8J3X - chain A; structure by X-ray diffraction, 2.40 A resolution.

# Chain A
Protein: Putative polysaccharide-binding protein
Source organism: Saccharophagus degradans (strain 2-40 / ATCC 43961 / DSM 17024)
UniProt: Q21KS2 (Q21KS2_SACD2); residue numbers follow UniProt; this construct covers 84-473
Chain sequence (392 residues; numbered 82 to 473; the number before each row is that of its first residue):
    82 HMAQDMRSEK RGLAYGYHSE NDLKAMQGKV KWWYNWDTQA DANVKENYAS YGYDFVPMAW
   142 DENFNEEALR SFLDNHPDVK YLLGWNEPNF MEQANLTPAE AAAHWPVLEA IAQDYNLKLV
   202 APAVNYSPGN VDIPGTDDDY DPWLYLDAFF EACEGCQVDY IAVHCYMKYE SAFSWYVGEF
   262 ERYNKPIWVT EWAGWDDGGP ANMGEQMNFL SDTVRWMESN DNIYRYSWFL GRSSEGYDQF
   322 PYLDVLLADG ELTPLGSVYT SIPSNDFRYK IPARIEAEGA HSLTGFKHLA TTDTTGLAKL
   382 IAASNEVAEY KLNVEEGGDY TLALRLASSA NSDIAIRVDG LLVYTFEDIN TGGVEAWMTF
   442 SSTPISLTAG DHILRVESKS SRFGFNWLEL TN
Unresolved in the structure: 82-84
Differences from the reference sequence: expression tag (82-83)
Modified residues: Mse83 (selenomethionine); Mse87, Mse107, Mse139, Mse172, Mse248, Mse284, Mse288, Mse298, Mse439 (selenomethionine; parent Met)
Disulfide bonds: Cys234-Cys237
Ion coordination: Mg2+: Glu357, Glu359, Gly377, Ala379, Asn467
From the paper describing this entry:
  - contacts within the chain: Asp86-Lys351 (hydrogen bond), Arg88-Tyr350 (hydrogen bond), Arg88-Phe348 (hydrophobic contact), Mse288-Ala379 (hydrophobic contact), Asn289-His369 (hydrogen bond), Arg296-Ala361 (hydrogen bond), Ser338-Glu359 (hydrogen bond), Val339-Ala379 (hydrophobic contact), Phe348-His362 (hydrogen bond), Phe348-Tyr350 (hydrophobic contact)
  - Mg2+ coordination: Glu357, Glu359, Ala379, Asn467
  - catalytic residues: Glu168, Tyr247, Glu272 (proposed by the authors, not directly observed)
  - mutagenesis - S252Y: decreased catalytic activity
  - mutagenesis - E251Y, D293Y: increased catalytic activity on curdlan high-set gel
  - mutagenesis - V435A: unchanged binding to curdlan high-set gels
  - mutagenesis - T376A, I382A (3-fold), V388A: decreased binding to curdlan high-set gels
  - mutagenesis - T376A: unchanged stability

# Summary
The Mg2+ site is built by Glu357, Glu359, Gly377, Ala379 and Asn467. From the paper: catalytic residues
Glu168, Tyr247 and Glu272; T376A, I382A and V388A reduce binding to curdlan high-set gels; 7 substitutions
were tested in all.
Chain A is Putative polysaccharide-binding protein (Saccharophagus degradans (strain 2-40 / ATCC 43961 / DSM
17024)); the structure, Crystal structure of CBM6E from Saccharophagus degradans, was determined by X-ray
diffraction together with 8J3Y from the same study.
